PDB entry 3U3F | X-ray diffraction, 3.10 A resolution | chains A and E of the 3 polymer chains in the assembly

== Chain A ==
Name: Protein-tyrosine kinase 2-beta
From: Homo sapiens
Notes: EC 2.7.10.2
UniProt: Q14289 (FAK2_HUMAN); residues 871-1005 here = UniProt positions 871-1005
Sequence (139 residues; row label = number of the first residue in the row):
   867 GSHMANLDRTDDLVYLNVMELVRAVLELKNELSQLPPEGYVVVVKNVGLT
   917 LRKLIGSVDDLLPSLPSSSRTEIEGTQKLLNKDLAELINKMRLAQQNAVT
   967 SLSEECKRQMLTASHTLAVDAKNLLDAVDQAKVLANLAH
Not modelled in the structure: 867-875
Sequence notes: expression tag (867-870); engineered mutation Ser899 (Cys in Q14289)
Swiss-Prot annotation at these positions:
  - modified residue: Tyr881 (Phosphotyrosine)
  - mutagenesis: Tyr881 (Y881F: Loss of phosphorylation site. Strongly reduced interaction with GRB2)
Reported in the primary citation:
  - specificity-determining residues: Thr937, Gly941 (proposed by the authors, not directly observed)

== Chain E ==
Name: Paxillin LD2 peptide
UniProt: P49023 (PAXI_HUMAN); residues 262-278 here correspond to UniProt positions 261-277 (UniProt number = residue number - 1)
Sequence (17 residues; each row starts with the number of its first residue):
   262 SATRELDELMASLSDFK
Not modelled in the structure: 275-278
Swiss-Prot annotation at these positions:
  - motif: Glu266 to Phe277 (LD motif 4)
  - modified residue (Phosphoserine): Ser262, Ser273

== Interface between chain A and chain E ==
Pairs across the interface (20; chain A residue first):
  Lys911(A) - Met271(E)
  Lys911(A) - Leu274(E)  hydrogen bond (side chain-backbone)
  Gly914(A) - Met271(E)
  Leu915(A) - Met271(E)
  Arg918(A) - Leu267(E)
  Arg918(A) - Asp268(E)  salt bridge
  Ile921(A) - Ala263(E)  hydrophobic
  Ile921(A) - Thr264(E)
  Asp925(A) - Ser262(E)
  Asp925(A) - Ala263(E)
  Asp925(A) - Thr264(E)
  Asn947(A) - Ala263(E)  hydrogen bond (side chain-backbone)
  Asn947(A) - Glu266(E)
  Asn947(A) - Leu267(E)
  Asn947(A) - Leu270(E)
  Leu950(A) - Leu267(E)  hydrophobic
  Ala951(A) - Leu270(E)  hydrophobic
  Ile954(A) - Leu270(E)  hydrophobic
  Met957(A) - Leu274(E)  hydrophobic
  Arg958(A) - Ser273(E)
Interface residues without a listed pair, chain A (17 interface residues in all): Val907, Val910, Leu917, Gly922, Gln943
From the paper, about this interface:
  - specific contacts: Ala951(A)-Leu270(E) (hydrophobic contact)

== Summary ==
17 residues of chain A face 10 of chain E across their interface; the contacts include 2 hydrogen bonds and 1
salt bridge. Among the polar pairs are Arg918(A)-Asp268(E), Lys911(A)-Leu274(E) and Asn947(A)-Ala263(E). The
paper describes a hydrophobic contact between Ala951(A) and Leu270(E). From the paper: specificity
determinants Thr937(A) and Gly941(A).
Chain A is Protein-tyrosine kinase 2-beta (Homo sapiens) and chain E is Paxillin LD2 peptide; the structure,
Structural basis for the interaction of Pyk2 PAT domain with paxillin LD motifs, was determined by X-ray
diffraction together with 4R32 from the same study.
